6FUB - chains B and A; structure by X-ray diffraction, 1.30 A resolution.

[Chain B]
Protein: AVR-Pik protein
Organism: Magnaporthe oryzae
Reference sequence: C4B8C2 (C4B8C2_MAGOR); residues 22-113 here = UniProt positions 22-113
Sequence (93 residues; each row starts with the number of its first residue):
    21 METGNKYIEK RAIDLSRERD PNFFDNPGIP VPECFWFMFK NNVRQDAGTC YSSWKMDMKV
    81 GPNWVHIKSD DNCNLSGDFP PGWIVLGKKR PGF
Construct notes: initiating methionine (21)
Disulfide bonds: Cys-54/Cys-93
What the authors report for this chain:
  - conformationally variable residues (loop rearrangement, side-chain flip): Phe-44 to Gly-48
  - mutagenesis - E53R: decreased signaling in response to Pikm
  - specificity-determining residues: Asn-46

[Chain A]
Protein: NBS-LRR class disease resistance protein
Organism: Oryza sativa subsp. japonica
Reference sequence: B5UBC1 (B5UBC1_ORYSJ); numbering as in UniProt (aligned over 186-264)
Sequence (81 residues; each row starts with the number of its first residue):
   184 GPGGEMQKIV FKIPMVDDKS RTKAMSLVAS TVGVHSVAIA GDLRDQVVVV GDGIDSINLV
   244 SALRKKVGPA MFLEVSQVKE D
Construct notes: expression tag (184-185)

[How chain B and chain A interact]
Contacting residue pairs - 38 pairs, chain B then chain A:
  Arg-39(B) with Asp-225(A), salt bridge
  Asn-42(B) with Ala-223(A); Gly-224(A), hydrogen bond (backbone-backbone); Arg-227(A)
  Phe-44(B) with Ala-221(A), hydrophobic
  Asn-46(B) with Ser-219(A), hydrogen bond; Val-233(A)
  Ile-49(B) with Met-189(A), hydrophobic; Val-233(A), hydrophobic; Val-261(A), hydrophobic
  Pro-50(B) with Val-261(A); Lys-262(A)
  Glu-53(B) with Lys-262(A), salt bridge
  Met-58(B) with Leu-256(A), hydrophobic
  Arg-64(B) with Asp-225(A), salt bridge
  Asp-66(B) with Lys-195(A), salt bridge; Gly-224(A); Asp-225(A), hydrogen bond (side chain-backbone); Gln-229(A), hydrogen bond
  Ala-67(B) with Asp-225(A); Gln-229(A), hydrogen bond (backbone-side chain)
  Thr-69(B) with Lys-191(A)
  Tyr-71(B) with Val-261(A); Lys-262(A)
  Ser-72(B) with Lys-262(A), hydrogen bond (backbone-side chain)
  Trp-74(B) with Glu-188(A); Gln-260(A), hydrogen bond (side chain-backbone); Val-261(A); Lys-262(A)
  Met-76(B) with Glu-257(A); Ser-259(A)
  Asp-77(B) with Glu-257(A); Val-258(A), hydrogen bond (backbone-backbone)
  Met-78(B) with Leu-256(A); Glu-257(A)
  Lys-79(B) with Phe-255(A); Leu-256(A), hydrogen bond (backbone-backbone)
  Trp-84(B) with Phe-255(A), hydrophobic
Interface residues without a listed pair, chain B (26 interface residues in all): Phe-43, Gly-48, Trp-56, Gln-65, Gly-68, Lys-75
Interface residues without a listed pair, chain A (23 interface residues in all): His-218, Asp-228, Glu-263
Interface features reported in the paper:
  - specific contacts: Glu-53(B)/Lys-262(A), Lys-195(A)/Asp-66(B) (salt bridge), Asp-225(A)/Arg-64(B) (salt bridge), Lys-262(A)/Ser-72(B) (hydrogen bond)

[Summary]
26 residues of chain B and 23 residues of chain A are in contact; the contacts include 9 hydrogen bonds and 4
salt bridges. Polar pairs include Arg-39(B)/Asp-225(A), Glu-53(B)/Lys-262(A) and Arg-64(B)/Asp-225(A). The
authors report a contact between Glu-53(B) and Lys-262(A); salt bridges between Lys-195(A) and Asp-66(B) and
Asp-225(A) and Arg-64(B); a hydrogen bond between Lys-262(A) and Ser-72(B). The paper reports that E53R of
chain B reduces signaling in response to Pikm; the specificity determinant Asn-46(B).
Chain B is AVR-Pik protein (Magnaporthe oryzae) and chain A is NBS-LRR class disease resistance protein (Oryza
sativa subsp. japonica); the structure, Complex of rice blast (Magnaporthe oryzae) effector protein AVR-PikE
with the HMA domain of Pikm-1 from ..., was determined by X-ray diffraction, deposited together with 6FU9,
6FUD, 6G10 and 6G11.
